6MS9 - chain C; structure by X-ray diffraction, 1.49 A resolution.

Chain C:
Protein: GTPase KRas
From: Homo sapiens
Reference sequence: P01116 (RASK_HUMAN), isoform P01116-2; residues 1-169 here = UniProt positions 1-169
Amino-acid sequence (169 residues; row label = number of the first residue in the row):
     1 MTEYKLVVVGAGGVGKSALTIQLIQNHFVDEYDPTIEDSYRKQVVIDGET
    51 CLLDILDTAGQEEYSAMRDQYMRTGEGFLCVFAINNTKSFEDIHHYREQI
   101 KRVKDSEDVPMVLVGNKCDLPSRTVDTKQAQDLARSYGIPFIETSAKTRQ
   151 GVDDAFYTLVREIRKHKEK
Unresolved in the structure: 30-36, 58-64
Ion coordination: Mg2+: Ser17 (together with GDP)
Small-molecule neighbours: GDP (guanosine-5'-diphosphate): Ala11, Gly12, Gly13, Val14, Gly15, Lys16, Ser17, Ala18, Phe28, Val29, Asp57, Asn116, Lys117, Asp119, Leu120, Ser145, Ala146, Lys147
Swiss-Prot annotation at these positions:
  - motif: Tyr32 to Tyr40 (Effector region)
  - binding site (GTP): Gly10 to Ala18, Val29 to Thr35, Ala59, Gly60, Asn116 to Asp119
  - modified residue: Met1 (N-acetylmethionine), Thr2 (N-acetylthreonine), Lys104 (N6-acetyllysine)
  - glycosylation: Thr35 (Microbial infection: O-linked (Glc) threonine)
  - natural variant: Lys5 (K5E: In NS3; K5N: In GASC), Gly10 (G10GG: In AML), Gly12 (G12A: In colorectal cancer samples; G12C: In lung carcinoma; G12D: In GASC, JMML and SFM; G12R: In lung cancer and bladder cancer; G12S: In GASC and JMML; G12V: In GASC), Gly13 (G13D: In GASC, JMML and OES; G13R: In pylocytic astrocytoma), Val14 (V14I: In NS3), Leu19 (L19F: In OES), Gln22 (Q22E: In CFC2; Q22R: In NS3), Pro34 (P34L: In NS3; P34Q: In NS3; P34R: In CFC2), Ile36 (I36M: In NS3), Thr58 (T58I: In NS3), Ala59 (A59T: In GASC), Gly60 (G60R: In CFC2; G60S: In NS3), 8 further natural variant entries in UniProt
  - mutagenesis: Asp38 (D38A: Decreased interaction with MAPKAP1/SIN1), Tyr40 (Y40A: Decreased interaction with MAPKAP1/SIN1), Gln61 (Q61L: Promotes GTP binding)
Reported in the primary citation:
  - Mg2+ coordination through a water molecule: Asp57
  - Mg2+ coordination: Ser17
  - binding site for GDP: Thr58
  - mutagenesis - P34R: increased stability (from molecular simulation)

Overview:
Ligands of chain C: GDP. UniProt lists 22 GTP-binding residues and 3 mutagenesis sites. The paper reports a
binding site for GDP at Thr58; P34R increases stability.
Chain C is GTPase KRas (Homo sapiens); the structure, GDP-bound KRAS P34R mutant, was determined by X-ray
diffraction together with 6MTA, 6O46 and 6O36 from the same study.
